Entry 3VU7 (X-ray diffraction, 2.80 A resolution); this record covers chains H and C of the 3 polymer chains in the assembly.

Chain H:
Molecule: DNA repair protein REV1
Source organism: Homo sapiens
Notes: EC 2.7.7.-
UniProtKB: Q9UBZ9 (REV1_HUMAN); residue numbers follow UniProt; this construct covers 1140-1251
Chain sequence (124 residues; row label = number of the first residue in the row):
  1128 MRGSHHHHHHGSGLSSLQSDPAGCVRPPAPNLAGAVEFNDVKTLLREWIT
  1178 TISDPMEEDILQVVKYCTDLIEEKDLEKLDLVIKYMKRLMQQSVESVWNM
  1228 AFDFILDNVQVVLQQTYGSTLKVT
Disordered / not traced: 1128-1156, 1251
Differences from the reference sequence: expression tag (1128-1139)
Reported in the primary citation:
  - mutagenesis - W1175A, D1202A, W1225A: decreased binding to Mitotic spindle assembly checkpoint protein MAD2B (chain C)
  - contacts within the chain: Asp1202-Lys1205

Chain C:
Molecule: Mitotic spindle assembly checkpoint protein MAD2B
Source organism: Homo sapiens
UniProtKB: Q9UI95 (MD2L2_HUMAN); residue numbers follow UniProt; this construct covers 1-211
Chain sequence (227 residues; row label = number of the first residue in the row; numbers below 1 keep their minus sign (Met-15 is residue -15)):
   -15 MGSSHHHHHHSQDPNSMTTLTRQDLNFGQVVADVLCEFLEVAVHLILYVR
    35 EVYPVGIFQKRKKYNVPVQMSCHPELNQYIQDTLHCVKPLLEKNDVEKVV
    85 VVILDKEHRPVEKFVFEITQPPLLSISSDSLLSHVEQLLAAFILKISVCD
   135 AVLDHNPPGCTFTVLVHTREAATRNMEKIQVIKDFPWILADEQDVHMHDP
   185 RLIPLKTMTSDILKMQLYVEERAHKGS
Disordered / not traced: -15 to 9, 107-109, 209-211
Differences from the reference sequence: expression tag (-15 to 0); engineered mutation Ala124 (Arg in Q9UI95)
Curated features (UniProtKB/Swiss-Prot):
  - natural variant: Val85 (V85E: In FANCV)
  - mutagenesis: Tyr63 (Y63A: Alters interaction with REV3L. Loss of interaction with REV3L; when associated with A-171), Trp171 (W171A: Alters interaction with REV3L and REV1. Loss of interaction with REV3L; when associated with A-63. No effect on interaction with REV1; when associated with A-124), Leu186 (L186A: Significantly prevents interaction with REV1; no effect on interaction with REV3L), Gln200 (Q200A: Significantly prevents interaction with REV1; no effect on interaction with REV3L), Tyr202 (Y202A: Significantly prevents interaction with REV1; no effect on interaction with REV3L)

Interface between chain H and chain C:
Pairs across the interface - 30 pairs, chain H then chain C:
  Lys1201(H) - Glu101(C)  salt bridge
  Lys1201(H) - Gln200(C)
  Asp1202(H) - Thr191(C)
  Leu1203(H) - Pro188(C)
  Leu1203(H) - Thr191(C)
  Leu1203(H) - Gln200(C)  hydrogen bond (backbone-side chain)
  Leu1203(H) - Tyr202(C)  hydrophobic
  Glu1204(H) - Pro188(C)
  Glu1204(H) - Leu189(C)
  Glu1204(H) - Lys190(C)  salt bridge
  Glu1204(H) - Thr191(C)  hydrogen bond (side chain-backbone)
  Asp1207(H) - Pro188(C)
  Tyr1244(H) - Glu101(C)  hydrogen bond
  Tyr1244(H) - Gln200(C)  hydrogen bond
  Tyr1244(H) - Tyr202(C)
  Tyr1244(H) - Glu204(C)
  Gly1245(H) - Pro184(C)
  Ser1246(H) - Pro184(C)
  Ser1246(H) - Leu186(C)
  Ser1246(H) - Glu204(C)  hydrogen bond
  Thr1247(H) - Pro184(C)  hydrogen bond (backbone-backbone)
  Thr1247(H) - Arg185(C)
  Thr1247(H) - Leu186(C)  hydrogen bond (backbone-backbone)
  Leu1248(H) - Arg185(C)
  Leu1248(H) - Leu186(C)
  Lys1249(H) - Val136(C)  hydrogen bond (side chain-backbone)
  Lys1249(H) - Asp138(C)  salt bridge
  Lys1249(H) - Leu186(C)
  Lys1249(H) - Ile187(C)
  Lys1249(H) - Glu205(C)  salt bridge
Also at the interface, not in a pair above, chain H (12 interface residues in all): Leu1240
From the paper, about this interface:
  - residue pairs: Lys1201(H)-Gln200(C) (backbone contact), Lys1201(H)-Glu101(C), Leu1203(H)-Leu186(C) (hydrophobic contact), Leu1203(H)-Gln200(C) (backbone contact), Tyr1244(H)-Leu186(C) (hydrophobic contact), Tyr1244(H)-Gln200(C) (hydrogen bond), Leu1248(H)-Leu186(C) (hydrophobic contact)
  - hot spots on chain H (mutagenesis) - L1203A, E1204A, Y1244A, L1248A, K1249A: decreased binding to Mitotic spindle assembly checkpoint protein MAD2B (chain C)
  - interface residues, chain C: Pro184(C), Ile187(C), Pro188(C), Thr191(C), Tyr202(C), Glu204(C), Glu205(C)

Summary:
12 residues of chain H and 15 residues of chain C are in contact; the contacts include 8 hydrogen bonds and 4
salt bridges. Polar contacts include Lys1201(H)-Glu101(C), Glu1204(H)-Lys190(C) and Lys1249(H)-Asp138(C). The
paper describes backbone contacts between Lys1201(H) and Gln200(C) and Leu1203(H) and Gln200(C); a contact
between Lys1201(H) and Glu101(C); hydrophobic contacts between Leu1203(H) and Leu186(C), Tyr1244(H) and
Leu186(C) and Leu1248(H) and Leu186(C). The paper reports that W1175A, D1202A and W1225A of chain H, among
others, reduce binding to Mitotic spindle assembly checkpoint protein MAD2B (chain C); interface residues
Pro184(C), Ile187(C) and Pro188(C) among others; 8 substitutions were tested in all.
Here chain H is DNA repair protein REV1 and chain C is Mitotic spindle assembly checkpoint protein MAD2B, both
from Homo sapiens. Entry 3VU7 (Crystal structure of REV1-REV7-REV3 ternary complex) was determined by X-ray
diffraction.
